8E3X - chains A and R of the 6 polymer chains in the assembly; structure by electron microscopy, 2.30 A resolution.

[Chain A]
Name: Guanine nucleotide-binding protein G(s) subunit alpha isoforms short
Source organism: Homo sapiens
UniProt: P63092 (GNAS2_HUMAN); residue numbers follow UniProt; this construct covers 1-394
Sequence (394 residues; each row starts with the number of its first residue):
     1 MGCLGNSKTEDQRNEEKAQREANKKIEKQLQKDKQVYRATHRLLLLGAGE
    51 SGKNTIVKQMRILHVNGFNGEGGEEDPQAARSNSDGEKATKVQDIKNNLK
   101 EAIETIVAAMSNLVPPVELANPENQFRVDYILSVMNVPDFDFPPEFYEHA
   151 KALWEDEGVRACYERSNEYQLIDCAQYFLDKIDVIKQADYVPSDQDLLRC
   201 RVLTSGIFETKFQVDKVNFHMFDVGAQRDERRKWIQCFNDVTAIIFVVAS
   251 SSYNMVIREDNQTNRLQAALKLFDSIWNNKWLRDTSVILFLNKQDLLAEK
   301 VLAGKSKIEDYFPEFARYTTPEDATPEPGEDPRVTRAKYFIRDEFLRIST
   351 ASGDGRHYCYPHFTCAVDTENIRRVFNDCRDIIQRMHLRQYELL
Disordered / not traced: 1-11, 62-204, 253-260
Differences from the reference sequence: conflict N54 (Ser in P63092), A226 (Gly in P63092), A268 (Glu in P63092), K271 (Asn in P63092), D274 (Lys in P63092), K280 (Arg in P63092), D284 (Thr in P63092), T285 (Ile in P63092)

[Chain R]
Name: Pituitary adenylate cyclase-activating polypeptide type I receptor
Source organism: Homo sapiens
UniProt: P41586 (PACR_HUMAN); numbering as in UniProt (aligned over 19-468)
Sequence (483 residues; each row starts with the number of its first residue):
     5 DYKDDDDLEVLFQGPAMHSDCIFKKEQAMCLEKIQRANELMGFNDSSPGC
    55 PGMWDNITCWKPAHVGEMVLVSCPELFRIFNPDQVWETETIGESDFGDSN
   105 SLDLSDMGVVSRNCTEDGWSEPFPHYFDACGFDEYESETGDQDYYYLSVK
   155 ALYTVGYSTSLVTLTTAMVILCRFRKLHCTRNFIHMNLFVSFMLRAISVF
   205 IKDWILYAEQDSNHCFISTVECKAVMVFFHYCVVSNYFWLFIEGLYLFTL
   255 LVETFFPERRYFYWYTIIGWGTPTVCVTVWATLRLYFDDTGCWDMNDSTA
   305 LWWVIKGPVVGSIMVNFVLFIGIIVILVQKLQSPDMGGNESSIYLRLARS
   355 TLLLIPLFGIHYTVFAFSPENVSKRERLVFELGLGSFQGFVVAVLYCFLN
   405 GEVQAEIKRKWRSWKVNRYFAVDFKHRHPSLASSGVNGGTQLSILSKSSS
   455 QIRMSGLPADNLATPAGLEVLFQGPHHHHHHHH
Disordered / not traced: 5-23, 88-113, 139-145, 419-487
Disulfide bonds: C34-C63, C54-C118, C77-C134, C226-C296
Differences from the reference sequence: expression tag (5-18, 469-487)
Swiss-Prot annotation at these positions:
  - region: E125 to Y139 (Important for ADCYAP1/PACAP ligand binding and specificity)
  - modified residue (Phosphoserine): S434, S447
  - glycosylation (N-linked (GlcNAc...) asparagine): N48, N60, N117, N300, N375
  - mutagenesis: V114 (V114A: Reduced affinity for ADCYAP1), E125 (E125R: Reduced affinity for ADCYAP1), P128 (P128A: Reduced affinity for ADCYAP1), Y130 (Y130A: Decreases maxadilan-induced receptor activity in the functional cAMP assay. Does not affect PACAP-38-induced receptor activity), F131 (F131A: Decreases maxadilan-induced receptor activity in the functional cAMP assay. Does not affect PACAP-38-induced receptor activity), E138 (E138R: Reduced affinity for ADCYAP1), Y139 (Y139A: Strongly reduced affinity for ADCYAP1), Y150 (Y150A: Decreased ADCYAP1/PACAP27 potency for ADCYAP1R1), Y157 (Y157A: Decreases maxadilan-induced receptor activity in the functional cAMP assay. Does not affect PACAP-38-induced receptor activity), Y161 (Y161A: Decreases PACAP-38-induced receptor activity in the functional cAMP assay. Decreases maxadilan-induced receptor activity), R199 (R199A: Decreases PACAP-38-induced receptor activity in the functional cAMP assay. Slightly decreases maxadilan-induced receptor activity), K206 (K206A: Decreases PACAP-38-induced receptor activity in the functional cAMP assay. Decreases maxadilan-induced receptor activity), 7 further mutagenesis entries in UniProt
Reported in the primary citation:
  - contacts within the chain: C25-C219
  - mutagenesis - C25A (25-200 fold), C219A (25-200 fold): decreased signaling in response to VIP
  - mutagenesis - C25A: decreased signaling with Pituitary adenylate cyclase-activating polypeptide
  - mutagenesis - C25A: decreased signaling in response to PACAP27
  - mutagenesis - C25A/C219A: decreased signaling

[Interface between chain A and chain R]
Pairs across the interface - 42 pairs, chain A then chain R:
  H41(A) - F259(R)
  V217(A) - F259(R)  hydrophobic
  F219(A) - F259(R)  hydrophobic
  L346(A) - D339(R)
  Y358(A) - M340(R)
  C359(A) - M340(R)
  Y360(A) - M340(R)  hydrophobic
  F376(A) - F259(R)  hydrophobic
  R380(A) - V256(R)  hydrogen bond (side chain-backbone)
  R380(A) - T258(R)
  R380(A) - F259(R)
  D381(A) - K334(R)  salt bridge
  I383(A) - T258(R)
  I383(A) - F259(R)  hydrophobic
  Q384(A) - L255(R)  hydrogen bond (side chain-backbone)
  Q384(A) - T258(R)  hydrogen bond
  Q384(A) - K334(R)  hydrogen bond
  R385(A) - K334(R)  hydrogen bond (side chain-backbone)
  R385(A) - S337(R)  hydrogen bond
  R385(A) - M340(R)
  H387(A) - L254(R)
  L388(A) - L255(R)  hydrophobic
  L388(A) - L331(R)  hydrophobic
  Q390(A) - R185(R)
  Q390(A) - E406(R)
  Y391(A) - R185(R)
  Y391(A) - H189(R)
  Y391(A) - Y250(R)
  Y391(A) - L251(R)  hydrophobic
  E392(A) - R350(R)
  E392(A) - L357(R)
  E392(A) - L403(R)
  E392(A) - N404(R)
  E392(A) - G405(R)  hydrogen bond (side chain-backbone)
  E392(A) - E406(R)
  L393(A) - L251(R)  hydrophobic
  L393(A) - R350(R)  hydrogen bond (backbone-side chain)
  L393(A) - S354(R)  hydrogen bond (backbone-side chain)
  L393(A) - L358(R)  hydrophobic
  L394(A) - L331(R)
  L394(A) - L335(R)
  L394(A) - R350(R)
Other interface residues (no listed pair), chain A (23 interface residues in all): R38, R342, C379
Other interface residues (no listed pair), chain R (26 interface residues in all): P261, R353, Y400
From the paper, about this interface:
  - residue pairs: E392(A)-G405(R)
  - interface residues, chain A: Q384(A), R385(A)
  - interface residues, chain A: D381(A), H387(A), L393(A), L394(A) (from molecular simulation)

[Summary]
Chain A and chain R form an interface of 23 and 26 residues respectively; the contacts include 9 hydrogen
bonds and 1 salt bridge. Polar pairs include D381(A)-K334(R), R380(A)-V256(R) and Q384(A)-L255(R). The paper
describes a contact between E392(A) and G405(R). The paper reports that C25A and C219A of chain R reduce
signaling in response to VIP; interface residues Q384(A), R385(A) and D381(A) among others.
Chain A is Guanine nucleotide-binding protein G(s) subunit alpha isoforms short and chain R is Pituitary
adenylate cyclase-activating polypeptide type I receptor, both from Homo sapiens; the structure, Cryo-EM
structure of the PAC1R-PACAP27-Gs complex, was determined by electron microscopy (same publication as 8E3Y and
8E3Z).
